PDB entry 6J4Y | electron microscopy, 4.30 A resolution (low resolution: residue-level contacts below are approximate; hydrogen-bond / salt-bridge calls are withheld) | chains A and T of the 26 polymer chains in the assembly

== Chain A ==
Molecule: DNA-directed RNA polymerase subunit
From: Komagataella phaffii (strain GS115 / ATCC 20864)
Notes: EC 2.7.7.6
Reference sequence: C4R4Y0 (C4R4Y0_KOMPG); residue numbers follow UniProt; this construct covers 1-1743
Sequence (1743 residues; row label = number of the first residue in the row):
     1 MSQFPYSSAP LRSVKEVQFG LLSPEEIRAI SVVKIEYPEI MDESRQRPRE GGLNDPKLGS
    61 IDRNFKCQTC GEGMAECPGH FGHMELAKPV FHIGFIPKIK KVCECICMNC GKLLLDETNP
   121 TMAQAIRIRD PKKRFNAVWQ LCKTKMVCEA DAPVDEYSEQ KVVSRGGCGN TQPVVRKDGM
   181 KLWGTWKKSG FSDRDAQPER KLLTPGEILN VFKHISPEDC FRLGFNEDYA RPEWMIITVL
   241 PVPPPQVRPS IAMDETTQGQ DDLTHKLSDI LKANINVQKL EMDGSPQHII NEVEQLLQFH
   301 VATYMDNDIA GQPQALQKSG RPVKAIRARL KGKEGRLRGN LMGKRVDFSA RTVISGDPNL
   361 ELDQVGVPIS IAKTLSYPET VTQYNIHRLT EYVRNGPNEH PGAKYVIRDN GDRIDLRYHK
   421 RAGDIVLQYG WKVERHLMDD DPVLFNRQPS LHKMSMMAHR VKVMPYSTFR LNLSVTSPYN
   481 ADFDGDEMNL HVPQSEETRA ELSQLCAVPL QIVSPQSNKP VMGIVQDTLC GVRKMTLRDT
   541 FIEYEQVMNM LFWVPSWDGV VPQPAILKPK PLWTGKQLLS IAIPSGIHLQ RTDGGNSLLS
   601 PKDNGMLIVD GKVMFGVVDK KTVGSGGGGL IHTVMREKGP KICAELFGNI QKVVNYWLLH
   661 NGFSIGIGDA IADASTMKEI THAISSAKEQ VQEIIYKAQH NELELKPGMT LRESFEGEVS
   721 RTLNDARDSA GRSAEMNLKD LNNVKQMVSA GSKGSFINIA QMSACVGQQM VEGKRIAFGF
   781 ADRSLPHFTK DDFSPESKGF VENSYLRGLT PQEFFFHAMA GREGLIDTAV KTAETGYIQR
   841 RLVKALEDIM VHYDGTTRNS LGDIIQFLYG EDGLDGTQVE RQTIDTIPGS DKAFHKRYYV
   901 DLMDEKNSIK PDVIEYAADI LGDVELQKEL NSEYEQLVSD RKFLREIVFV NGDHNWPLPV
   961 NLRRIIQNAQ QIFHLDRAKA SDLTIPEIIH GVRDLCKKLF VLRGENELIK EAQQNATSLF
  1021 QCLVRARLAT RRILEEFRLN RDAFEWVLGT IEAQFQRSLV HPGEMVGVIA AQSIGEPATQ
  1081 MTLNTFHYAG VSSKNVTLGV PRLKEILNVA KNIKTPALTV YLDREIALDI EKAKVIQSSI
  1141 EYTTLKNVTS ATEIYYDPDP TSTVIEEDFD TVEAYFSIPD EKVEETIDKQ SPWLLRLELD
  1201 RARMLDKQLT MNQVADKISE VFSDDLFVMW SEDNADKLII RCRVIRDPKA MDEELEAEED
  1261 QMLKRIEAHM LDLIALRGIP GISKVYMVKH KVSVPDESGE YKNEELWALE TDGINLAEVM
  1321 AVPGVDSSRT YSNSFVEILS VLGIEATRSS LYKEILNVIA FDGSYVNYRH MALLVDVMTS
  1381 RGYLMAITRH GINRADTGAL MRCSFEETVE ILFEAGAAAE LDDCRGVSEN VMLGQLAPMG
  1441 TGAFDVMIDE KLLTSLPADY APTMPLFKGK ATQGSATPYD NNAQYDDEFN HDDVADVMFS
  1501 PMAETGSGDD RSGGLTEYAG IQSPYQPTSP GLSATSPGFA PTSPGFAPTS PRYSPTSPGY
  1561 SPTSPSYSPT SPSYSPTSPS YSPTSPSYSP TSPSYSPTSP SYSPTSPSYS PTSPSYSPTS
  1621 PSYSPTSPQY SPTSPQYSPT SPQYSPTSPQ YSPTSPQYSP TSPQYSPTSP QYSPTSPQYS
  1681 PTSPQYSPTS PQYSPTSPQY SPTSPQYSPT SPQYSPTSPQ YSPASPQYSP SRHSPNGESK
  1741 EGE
Not modelled in the structure: 1, 154-163, 190-193, 1082-1094, 1178-1189, 1246-1257, 1464-1743
Metal / ion sites: Zn2+ site 1: Cys67, Cys70, Cys77, His80; Zn2+ site 2: Cys107, Cys110, Cys168; Mg2+: Asp482, Asp484, Asp486 (shared with 1 residue of chain P)

== Chain T ==
Molecule: 198-nt DNA strand
Sequence (198 nucleotides; numbered -72 to 125; the number before each row is that of its first residue; numbers below 1 keep their minus sign (DA-72 is residue -72)):
   -72 ATCAGAATCC CGGTGCCGAG GCCGCTCAAT TGGTCGTAGA CAGCTCTAGC ACCGCTTAAA
   -12 CGCACGTACG CGCTGTCCCC CGCGTTTTAA CCGCCAAGGG GATTACACCC AAGACACCAG
    48 GCACGAGACA GAAAAAAACA ACGAAAACGG CCACCACCCA AACACACCAA ACACAAGAGC
   108 TAATTGACTG ACGTAAGC
Not modelled in the structure: 55-125

== Chain A / chain T interface ==
Pairs across the interface (11):
  Ala310(A) with DG28(T)
  Lys318(A) with DC42(T)
  Lys333(A) with DC33(T)
  Arg345(A) with DC35(T)
  Arg351(A) with DC35(T)
  Ala833(A) with DA32(T)
  Gly836(A) with DA32(T)
  Tyr837(A) with DT30(T)
  Arg1389(A) with DG28(T); DA29(T)
  Glu1406(A) with DT30(T)
Interface residues without a listed pair, chain A (16 interface residues in all): Gly311, Arg327, Arg338, Gln448, Thr832, Glu1407
Interface residues without a listed pair, chain T (9 interface residues in all): DT31, DA34

== Overview ==
The interface between chain A and chain T involves 16 residues on one side and 9 on the other. Cys67(A),
Cys70(A), Cys77(A) and His80(A) coordinate Zn2+ site 1. The Zn2+ site 2 is built by Cys107(A), Cys110(A) and
Cys168(A).
Here chain A is DNA-directed RNA polymerase subunit (Komagataella phaffii (strain GS115 / ATCC 20864)) and
chain T is a 198-nt DNA strand. Entry 6J4Y (RNA polymerase II elongation complex bound with Elf1 and Spt4/5,
stalled at SHL(-1) of the nucleosome ...) was determined by electron microscopy (same publication as 6IR9,
6J4W, 6J4X, 6J4Z, 6J50 and 6J51).
